Entry 6THN (electron microscopy, 2.60 A resolution); this record covers chains 1 and 3 of the 5 polymer chains in the assembly.

[Chain 1]
Name: Genome polyprotein
Organism: Bovine enterovirus (strain VG-5-27)
Notes: EC 3.4.22.29, 3.6.1.15, 3.4.22.28, 2.7.7.48
UniProtKB: P12915 (POLG_BOVEV); residues 1-281 here correspond to UniProt positions 560-840 (UniProt number = residue number + 559)
Chain sequence (281 residues; row label = number of the first residue in the row):
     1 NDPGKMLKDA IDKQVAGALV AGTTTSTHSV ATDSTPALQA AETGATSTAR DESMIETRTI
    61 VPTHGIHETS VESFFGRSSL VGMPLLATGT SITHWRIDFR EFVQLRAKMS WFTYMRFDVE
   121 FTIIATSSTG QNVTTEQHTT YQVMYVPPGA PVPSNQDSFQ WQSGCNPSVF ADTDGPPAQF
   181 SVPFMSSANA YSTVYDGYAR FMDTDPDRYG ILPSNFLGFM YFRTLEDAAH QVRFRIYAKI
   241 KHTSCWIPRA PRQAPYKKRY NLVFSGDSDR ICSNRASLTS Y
Disordered / not traced: 1-3
Differences from the reference sequence: conflict His94 (Asn653 in P12915), Tyr237 (Cys796 in P12915)
UniProt features mapped onto this chain:
  - region: Asn1 to Gly22 (Amphipathic alpha-helix)
  - site: Tyr281 (Cleavage)

[Chain 3]
Name: Genome polyprotein
Organism: Bovine enterovirus (strain VG-5-27)
Notes: EC 3.4.22.29, 3.6.1.15, 3.4.22.28, 2.7.7.48
UniProtKB: P12915 (POLG_BOVEV); residues 1-242 here correspond to UniProt positions 318-559 (UniProt number = residue number + 317)
Chain sequence (242 residues; each row starts with the number of its first residue):
     1 GLPTKPGPGS YQFMTTDEDC SPCILPDFQP TPEIFIPGKV NNLLEIAQVE SILEANNREG
    61 VEGVERYVIP VSVQDALDAQ IYALRLELGG SGPLSSSLLG TLAKHYTQWS GSVEITCMFT
   121 GTFMTTGKVL LAYTPPGGDM PRNREEAMLG THVIWDFGLQ SSITLVIPWI SASHFRGVSN
   181 DDVLNYQYYA AGHVTIWYQT NMVIPPGFPN TAGIIMMIAA QPNFSFRIQK DREDMTQTAI
   241 LQ
Differences from the reference sequence: conflict Pro32 (Leu349 in P12915), Ile154 (Val471 in P12915)
UniProt features mapped onto this chain:
  - region: Ile240 to Gln242 (Amphipathic alpha-helix)

[Chain 1 / chain 3 interface]
Residue-residue contacts - 190 pairs, chain 1 then chain 3:
  Val20(1) - Pro222(3)
  Val20(1) - Asn223(3)
  Val20(1) - Phe224(3)
  Ala21(1) - Pro222(3)  hydrogen bond (backbone-backbone)
  Ala21(1) - Asn223(3)
  Ala37(1) - Ile163(3)
  Ala37(1) - Thr164(3)  hydrogen bond (backbone-backbone)
  Leu38(1) - Ser162(3)
  Gln39(1) - Gln160(3)
  Gln39(1) - Ser161(3)
  Gln39(1) - Ser162(3)  hydrogen bond (backbone-backbone)
  Gln39(1) - Thr164(3)
  Ala40(1) - Ser162(3)
  Ala41(1) - Met118(3)  hydrophobic
  Ala41(1) - Ser162(3)  hydrogen bond (backbone-side chain)
  Ala41(1) - Met217(3)  hydrophobic
  Glu42(1) - Met118(3)
  Glu42(1) - Ser161(3)  hydrogen bond
  Thr46(1) - Gln48(3)
  Thr46(1) - Val49(3)
  Thr46(1) - Glu50(3)  hydrogen bond (side chain-backbone)
  Thr46(1) - Glu114(3)
  Ser47(1) - Glu50(3)  hydrogen bond (backbone-side chain)
  Ser47(1) - Glu114(3)
  Ser47(1) - Thr116(3)
  Ser47(1) - Thr164(3)  hydrogen bond
  Ala49(1) - Gln221(3)  hydrogen bond (backbone-side chain)
  Arg50(1) - Gln221(3)
  Asp51(1) - Ser112(3)  hydrogen bond
  Asp51(1) - Val166(3)
  Asp51(1) - Pro168(3)
  Asp51(1) - Gln221(3)
  Met54(1) - Thr164(3)
  Met54(1) - Val166(3)  hydrophobic
  Ile55(1) - Thr151(3)
  His64(1) - Ser110(3)
  His64(1) - His174(3)  hydrogen bond
  His64(1) - Phe175(3)
  His64(1) - Ser225(3)
  Gly65(1) - Ser225(3)
  Ile66(1) - Asn42(3)  hydrogen bond (backbone-side chain)
  Ile66(1) - Leu44(3)  hydrophobic
  Glu68(1) - Tyr106(3)  hydrogen bond (backbone-side chain)
  Glu68(1) - Arg227(3)
  Glu68(1) - Ile228(3)  hydrogen bond (side chain-backbone)
  Thr69(1) - Asn42(3)  hydrogen bond
  Thr69(1) - Leu43(3)  hydrogen bond (backbone-backbone)
  Thr69(1) - Leu44(3)
  Thr69(1) - Tyr106(3)
  Thr69(1) - Phe226(3)
  Ser70(1) - Asn41(3)
  Ser70(1) - Asn42(3)
  Val71(1) - Val40(3)
  Val71(1) - Asn41(3)  hydrogen bond (backbone-backbone)
  Val71(1) - Leu43(3)  hydrophobic
  Ser73(1) - Gln229(3)  hydrogen bond (backbone-side chain)
  Phe74(1) - Leu43(3)  hydrophobic
  Phe74(1) - Tyr106(3)
  Phe74(1) - Gln229(3)  hydrogen bond (backbone-side chain)
  Arg77(1) - Thr15(3)
  Arg77(1) - Thr16(3)
  Arg77(1) - Gln229(3)
  Ser78(1) - Phe13(3)
  Ser78(1) - Thr15(3)  hydrogen bond (backbone-backbone)
  Met83(1) - Ile240(3)  hydrophobic
  Arg100(1) - Leu241(3)
  Glu101(1) - Gln237(3)
  Glu101(1) - Ile240(3)
  Glu101(1) - Leu241(3)  hydrogen bond (backbone-backbone)
  Phe102(1) - Gln237(3)
  Phe102(1) - Ile240(3)  hydrophobic
  Val103(1) - Met235(3)
  Val103(1) - Thr236(3)
  Val103(1) - Gln237(3)
  Gln104(1) - Asp231(3)  hydrogen bond
  Arg106(1) - Leu241(3)
  Ala107(1) - Met235(3)  hydrophobic
  Lys108(1) - His105(3)
  Lys108(1) - Gln229(3)  hydrogen bond
  Trp111(1) - Leu98(3)
  Trp111(1) - Thr101(3)
  Trp111(1) - Leu102(3)
  Trp111(1) - His105(3)
  Phe112(1) - Val40(3)  hydrophobic
  Phe112(1) - Leu43(3)  hydrophobic
  Phe112(1) - Ile46(3)  hydrophobic
  Arg116(1) - Pro30(3)
  Arg116(1) - Thr31(3)  hydrogen bond (side chain-backbone)
  Arg116(1) - Pro32(3)  hydrogen bond (side chain-backbone)
  Arg116(1) - Glu33(3)
  Glu120(1) - Asp19(3)
  Glu120(1) - Ser21(3)
  Thr122(1) - Phe13(3)
  Ile124(1) - Phe13(3)  hydrophobic
  Pro167(1) - Ile24(3)  hydrophobic
  Pro167(1) - Leu25(3)  hydrophobic
  Val169(1) - Ile24(3)  hydrophobic
  Pro177(1) - Tyr11(3)
  Gln179(1) - Ser21(3)
  Phe180(1) - Ser21(3)
  Phe180(1) - Pro22(3)
  Phe180(1) - Ile24(3)  hydrophobic
  Ser181(1) - Ser21(3)  hydrogen bond
  Ser181(1) - Pro22(3)  hydrogen bond (backbone-backbone)
  Ser181(1) - Cys23(3)
  Ser181(1) - Ile24(3)  hydrogen bond (backbone-backbone)
  Val182(1) - Ile24(3)  hydrophobic
  Pro183(1) - Cys23(3)
  Pro183(1) - Phe28(3)  hydrophobic
  Phe184(1) - Phe28(3)
  Phe184(1) - Pro30(3)
  Phe184(1) - Thr31(3)
  Met185(1) - Leu25(3)  hydrophobic
  Met185(1) - Phe28(3)  hydrophobic
  Ser186(1) - Thr31(3)
  Ser187(1) - Thr31(3)
  Ala188(1) - Thr31(3)  hydrogen bond (backbone-side chain)
  Asn189(1) - Thr31(3)
  Asn189(1) - Pro32(3)
  Asn189(1) - Ile34(3)
  Tyr237(1) - Phe13(3)  hydrophobic
  Lys239(1) - Thr15(3)
  Lys239(1) - Asp17(3)  hydrogen bond (side chain-backbone)
  Ser244(1) - Glu33(3)  hydrogen bond
  Ser244(1) - Lys39(3)  hydrogen bond
  Cys245(1) - Lys39(3)
  Cys245(1) - Val40(3)  hydrogen bond (backbone-backbone)
  Trp246(1) - Glu33(3)
  Trp246(1) - Ile36(3)
  Trp246(1) - Pro37(3)
  Trp246(1) - Gly38(3)
  Trp246(1) - Lys39(3)
  Ile247(1) - Pro37(3)
  Ile247(1) - Gly38(3)  hydrogen bond (backbone-backbone)
  Pro248(1) - Val40(3)
  Pro248(1) - Ile46(3)  hydrophobic
  Pro251(1) - Leu98(3)
  Pro251(1) - Thr101(3)
  Arg252(1) - Arg232(3)  hydrogen bond (backbone-side chain)
  Arg252(1) - Met235(3)
  Gln253(1) - Ser96(3)  hydrogen bond (side chain-backbone)
  Gln253(1) - Thr101(3)  hydrogen bond
  Gln253(1) - Arg232(3)  hydrogen bond
  Tyr256(1) - Leu241(3)  hydrophobic
  Lys257(1) - Leu241(3)
  Lys258(1) - Gln242(3)
  Arg259(1) - Leu241(3)
  Arg259(1) - Gln242(3)  hydrogen bond (backbone-backbone)
  Ser268(1) - Glu62(3)
  Asp269(1) - Glu62(3)
  Asp269(1) - Gly63(3)  hydrogen bond (backbone-backbone)
  Asp269(1) - Arg66(3)
  Arg270(1) - Glu54(3)
  Arg270(1) - Arg66(3)
  Ile271(1) - Glu54(3)  hydrogen bond (backbone-side chain)
  Ile271(1) - Ser96(3)
  Cys272(1) - Glu54(3)  hydrogen bond (backbone-side chain)
  Cys272(1) - Asn57(3)
  Cys272(1) - Arg66(3)  hydrogen bond (backbone-side chain)
  Cys272(1) - Ser91(3)
  Cys272(1) - Gly92(3)
  Cys272(1) - Pro93(3)  hydrophobic
  Ser273(1) - Asn57(3)  hydrogen bond (backbone-side chain)
  Ser273(1) - Ser91(3)  hydrogen bond (side chain-backbone)
  Asn274(1) - Asn57(3)  hydrogen bond (side chain-backbone)
  Asn274(1) - Arg58(3)
  Asn274(1) - Glu59(3)
  Asn274(1) - Arg66(3)
  Arg275(1) - Asn57(3)  hydrogen bond
  Arg275(1) - Arg58(3)
  Arg275(1) - Glu59(3)  hydrogen bond (backbone-backbone)
  Arg275(1) - Tyr82(3)  hydrogen bond
  Arg275(1) - Ala83(3)  hydrogen bond (side chain-backbone)
  Leu278(1) - Ala55(3)
  Leu278(1) - Asn56(3)
  Leu278(1) - Asn57(3)
  Leu278(1) - Arg58(3)
  Leu278(1) - Pro70(3)
  Leu278(1) - Tyr82(3)
  Leu278(1) - Ala83(3)  hydrogen bond (backbone-backbone)
  Thr279(1) - Gln80(3)
  Thr279(1) - Ile81(3)
  Thr279(1) - Tyr82(3)
  Thr279(1) - Ala83(3)
  Thr279(1) - Met140(3)
  Tyr281(1) - Ala83(3)
  Tyr281(1) - Leu84(3)
  Tyr281(1) - Arg85(3)
  Tyr281(1) - Met140(3)
  Tyr281(1) - His193(3)  hydrogen bond
Other interface residues (no listed pair), chain 1 (86 interface residues in all): Thr63, Tyr114, Pro176, Ala254, Ala276, Ser280
Other interface residues (no listed pair), chain 3 (92 interface residues in all): Ser95, Val153

[In short]
86 residues of chain 1 face 92 of chain 3 across their interface; the contacts include 52 hydrogen bonds.
Polar pairs include Ala41(1)-Ser162(3), Glu42(1)-Ser161(3) and Thr46(1)-Glu50(3).
Here chain 1 is Genome polyprotein and chain 3 is Genome polyprotein, both from Bovine enterovirus (strain
VG-5-27). Entry 6THN (Multiple Genomic RNA-Coat Protein Contacts Play Vital Roles in the Assembly of
Infectious Enterovirus-E symmetry expansion+2fold ...) was determined by electron microscopy, deposited
together with 6THD.
